PDB entry 8UA1 | electron microscopy, 3.40 A resolution | chains A and G of the 7 polymer chains in the assembly

# Chain A
Molecule: Cell division control protein 48
From: Saccharomyces cerevisiae
Notes: EC 3.6.4.6
UniProtKB: P25694 (CDC48_YEAST); residue numbers follow UniProt; this construct covers 1-835
Amino-acid sequence (835 residues; row label = number of the first residue in the row):
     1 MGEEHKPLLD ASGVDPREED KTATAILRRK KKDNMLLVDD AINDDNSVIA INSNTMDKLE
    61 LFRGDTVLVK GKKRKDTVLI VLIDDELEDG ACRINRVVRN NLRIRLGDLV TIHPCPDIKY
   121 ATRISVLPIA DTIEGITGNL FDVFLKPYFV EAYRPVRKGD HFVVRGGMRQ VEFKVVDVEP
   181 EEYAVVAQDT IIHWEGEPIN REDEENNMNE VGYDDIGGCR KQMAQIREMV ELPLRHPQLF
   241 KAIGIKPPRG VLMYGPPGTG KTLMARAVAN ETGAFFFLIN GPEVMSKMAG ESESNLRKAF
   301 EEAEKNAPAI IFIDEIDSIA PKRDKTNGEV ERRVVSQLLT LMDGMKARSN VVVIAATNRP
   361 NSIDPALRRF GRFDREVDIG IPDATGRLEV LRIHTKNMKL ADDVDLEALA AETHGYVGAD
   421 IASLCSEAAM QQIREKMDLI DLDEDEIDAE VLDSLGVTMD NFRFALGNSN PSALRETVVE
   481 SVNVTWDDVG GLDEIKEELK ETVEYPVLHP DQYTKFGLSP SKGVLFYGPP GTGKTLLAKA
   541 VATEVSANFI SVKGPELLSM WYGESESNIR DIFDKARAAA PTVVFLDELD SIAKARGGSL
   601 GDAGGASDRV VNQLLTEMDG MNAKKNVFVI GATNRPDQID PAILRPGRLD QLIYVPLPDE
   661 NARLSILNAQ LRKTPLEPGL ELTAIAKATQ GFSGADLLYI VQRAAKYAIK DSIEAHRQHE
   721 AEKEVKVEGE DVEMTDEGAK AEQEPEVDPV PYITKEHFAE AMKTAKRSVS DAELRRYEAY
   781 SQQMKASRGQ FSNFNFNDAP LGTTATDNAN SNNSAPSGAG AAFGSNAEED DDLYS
Not modelled in the structure: 1-211, 245-246, 346-349, 620-624, 726-745, 785-835
Ion coordination: Mg2+ site 1: T262 (together with 08T); Mg2+ site 2: T535 (together with 08T)
Residues lining bound ligands:
  - 08T ([[[(2R,3S,4R,5R)-5-(6-aminopurin-9-yl)-3,4-bis(oxidanyl)oxolan-2-yl]methoxy-oxidanyl-phosphoryl]oxy-oxidanyl-phosphoryl]oxy-tris(fluoranyl)beryllium): D215, I216, G217, C219, P256, P257, G258, T259, G260, K261, T262, L263, R266, V390, H394, G418, A419, A422
  - 08T: D488, V489, G490, L492, P529, P530, G531, T532, G533, K534, T535, L536, E588, N634, I666, Q670, G694, A695, L698
Curated features (UniProtKB/Swiss-Prot):
  - binding site (ATP): P257 to L263, N358, H394, G531 to L536
  - modified residue: S472 (Phosphoserine), S519 (Phosphoserine), T735 (Phosphothreonine), S770 (Phosphoserine)
  - cross-link (Glycyl lysine isopeptide (Lys-Gly)): K305 (interchain with G-Cter in ubiquitin), K322 (interchain with G-Cter in ubiquitin), K346 (interchain with G-Cter in ubiquitin), K522 (interchain with G-Cter in ubiquitin), K539 (interchain with G-Cter in ubiquitin), K594 (interchain with G-Cter in ubiquitin), K673 (interchain with G-Cter in ubiquitin)
  - mutagenesis: K261 (K261A: Moderate reduction in growth rate; K261T: Probable loss of ATP binding. Complete loss of catalytic activity), E315 (E315A: Moderate reduction in growth rate; E315D: Severe loss of catalytic activity without affecting cooperativity between the 2 ATP-binding regions. Slight reduction in growth rate ...), N358 (N358A: Slight reduction in growth rate. Restores cell growth; when associated with Q-315), R369 (R369A: No effect on growth rate. Restores cell growth; when associated with Q-315), P471 (P471A/S: Restores cell growth; when associated with Q-315), R475 (R475H: Restores cell growth; when associated with Q-315), K534 (K534A/T: Severe loss of catalytic activity. Lethal), E588 (E588D: Moderate reduction in growth rate; E588Q: Lethal), R645 (R645A: Lethal)
Reported in the primary citation:
  - catalytic residues: E315, R369, R372, E588, R645, R648 (citing earlier work)

# Chain G
Molecule: Substrate
From: Saccharomyces cerevisiae
Amino-acid sequence (23 residues; numbered 0 to 22; the number before each row is that of its first residue; numbering starts at 0):
     0 AAAAAAAAAA AAAVAVAVAV AAA

# Chain A / chain G interface
Contacting residue pairs (12; chain A residue first):
  K287(A) with A2(G), hydrogen bond (backbone-backbone)
  M288(A) with A0(G); A2(G)
  A289(A) with A0(G); A1(G)
  M560(A) with A14(G), hydrogen bond (backbone-backbone)
  W561(A) with A11(G); A12(G)
  Y562(A) with A12(G)
  G601(A) with V17(G); V19(G)
  A603(A) with V15(G)
Other interface residues (no listed pair), chain A (9 interface residues in all): L600
Other interface residues (no listed pair), chain G (10 interface residues in all): V13

# In short
The interface between chain A and chain G involves 9 residues on one side and 10 on the other, with 2 hydrogen
bonds. Main-chain hydrogen bonds include K287(A)-A2(G) and M560(A)-A14(G). Bound to chain A: compound 08T and
08T. From the paper: catalytic residues E315(A), R369(A) and R372(A) among others.
Here chain A is Cell division control protein 48 and chain G is Substrate, both from Saccharomyces cerevisiae.
Entry 8UA1 (Cdc48-Shp1 unfolding native substrate, Class 9) was determined by electron microscopy, deposited
together with 8U7T, 8U8I, 8U9C, 8U9P, 8U9Q, 8U9Z and 3 further entries.
